Entry 1I73 (X-ray diffraction, 1.40 A resolution); this record covers chains A and B.

== Chain A ==
Protein: Neutrophil collagenase
Source organism: Homo sapiens
Notes: EC 3.4.24.34
UniProt: P22894 (MM08_HUMAN); residues 80-242 here correspond to UniProt positions 100-262 (UniProt number = residue number + 20)
Amino-acid sequence (163 residues; each row starts with the number of its first residue):
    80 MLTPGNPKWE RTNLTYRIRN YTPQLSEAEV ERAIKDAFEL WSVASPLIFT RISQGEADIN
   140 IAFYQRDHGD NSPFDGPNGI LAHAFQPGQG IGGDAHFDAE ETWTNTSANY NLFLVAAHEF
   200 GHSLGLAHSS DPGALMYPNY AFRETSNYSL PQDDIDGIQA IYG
Metal / ion sites: Ca2+ site 1: Asp137, Gly169, Gly171, Asp173; Zn2+ site 1: His147, Asp149, His162, His175; Ca2+ site 2: Asp154, Gly155, Asn157, Ile159, Asp177, Glu180; Zn2+ site 2: His197, His201, His207 (shared with Trp3(B) of chain B)
Curated features (UniProtKB/Swiss-Prot):
  - active site: Glu198
  - binding site (Ca(2+)): Asp137, Asp154, Gly155, Asn157, Ile159, Gly169, Gly171, Asp173, Asp177, Glu180
  - binding site (Zn(2+)): His147, Asp149, His162, His175, His197, His201, His207
  - glycosylation (N-linked (GlcNAc...) asparagine): Asn92, Asn184, Asn226

== Chain B ==
Protein: Three residue peptide inhibitor
Amino-acid sequence (3 residues; each row starts with the number of its first residue):
     1 PLW
Modified positions: Trp3 (alpha-phosphono-tryptophan; PAT)
Metal / ion sites: Zn2+: Trp3 (shared with His197(A), His201(A), His207(A) of chain A)

== Interface between chain A and chain B ==
Residue-residue contacts (17):
  Ser151(A) - Pro1(B)
  Ser151(A) - Trp3(B)
  Ile159(A) - Trp3(B)
  Ala161(A) - Trp3(B)
  His162(A) - Pro1(B)
  His162(A) - Leu2(B)
  His162(A) - Trp3(B)
  Ala163(A) - Pro1(B)
  Ala163(A) - Leu2(B)  hydrogen bond (backbone-backbone)
  Phe164(A) - Pro1(B)  hydrophobic
  His197(A) - Trp3(B)
  Glu198(A) - Leu2(B)
  Glu198(A) - Trp3(B)
  His201(A) - Leu2(B)
  His201(A) - Trp3(B)
  His207(A) - Leu2(B)
  His207(A) - Trp3(B)
Other interface residues (no listed pair), chain A (12 interface residues in all): Leu205, Ala206

== Summary ==
12 residues of chain A face 3 of chain B across their interface, with 1 hydrogen bond. Its one hydrogen bond,
Ala163(A)-Leu2(B), is backbone to backbone. UniProt lists active-site residue Glu198(A), 10 Ca2+-binding
residues and 7 Zn2+-binding residues on chain A.
Here chain A is Neutrophil collagenase (Homo sapiens) and chain B is Three residue peptide inhibitor. Entry
1I73 (Complex of pro-leu-L-trp phosphonate with the catalitic domain of matrix metallo proteinase-8 (MET80
form)) was determined by X-ray diffraction, deposited together with 1I76.
